PDB entry 1JPH | X-ray diffraction, 2.10 A resolution | chain A

== Chain A ==
Protein: Uroporphyrinogen decarboxylase
Organism: Homo sapiens
Notes: EC 4.1.1.37
UniProtKB: P06132 (DCUP_HUMAN); residues 1-367 here = UniProt positions 1-367
Chain sequence (388 residues; each row starts with the number of its first residue; numbers below 1 keep their minus sign (Met-20 is residue -20)):
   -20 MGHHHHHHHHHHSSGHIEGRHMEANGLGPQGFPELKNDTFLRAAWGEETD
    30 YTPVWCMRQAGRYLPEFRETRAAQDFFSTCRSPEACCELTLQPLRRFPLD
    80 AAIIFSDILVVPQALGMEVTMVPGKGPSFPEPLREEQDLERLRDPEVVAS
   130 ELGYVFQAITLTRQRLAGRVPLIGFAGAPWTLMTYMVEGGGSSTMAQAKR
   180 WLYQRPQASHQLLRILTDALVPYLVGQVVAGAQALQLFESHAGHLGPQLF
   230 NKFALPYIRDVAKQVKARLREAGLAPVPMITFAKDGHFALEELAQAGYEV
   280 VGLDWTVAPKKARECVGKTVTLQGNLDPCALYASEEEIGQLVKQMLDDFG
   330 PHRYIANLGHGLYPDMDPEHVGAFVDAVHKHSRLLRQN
Unresolved in the structure: -20 to 9, 367
Differences from the reference sequence: expression tag (-20 to 0); engineered mutation Thr260 (Ile in P06132)
Curated features (UniProtKB/Swiss-Prot):
  - binding site (coproporphyrinogen I): Arg37, Ala39, Arg41, Arg50, Asp86, Tyr164, Ser219, His339
  - binding site (coproporphyrinogen III): Arg37, Ala39, Arg41, Asp86, Tyr164, Ser219, His339
  - site: Asp86 (Transition state stabilizer)
  - modified residue: Met1 (N-acetylmethionine)
  - natural variant: Gly25 (G25E: In FPCT), Phe46 (F46L: In HEP), Pro62 (P62L: In HEP), Ala80 (A80G: In HEP; A80S: In FPCT), Val134 (V134Q: In FPCT and HEP), Arg142 (R142Q: In FPCT), Arg144 (R144P: In FPCT), Gly156 (G156D: In FPCT), Leu161 (L161Q: In FPCT), Met165 (M165R: In FPCT), Glu167 (E167K: In HEP and FPCT), Gly168 (G168R: In HEP), 22 further natural variant entries in UniProt
  - mutagenesis: Asp86 (D86E: 5-10% of wild-type activity; D86G: Very low activity. Binds substrate with similar geometry as wild-type; D86N: No activity. Unable to bind substrate), Tyr164 (Y164F: 25-30% of wild-type activity)

== Overview ==
From UniProt: 8 coproporphyrinogen I-binding residues, 7 coproporphyrinogen III-binding residues and 2
mutagenesis sites.
Chain A is Uroporphyrinogen decarboxylase (Homo sapiens); the structure, Ile260Thr mutant of Human UroD, human
uroporphyrinogen III decarboxylase, was determined by X-ray diffraction together with 1JPI and 1JPK from the
same study.
